Entry 3ZP5 (X-ray diffraction, 2.00 A resolution); this record covers chains A and C of the 3 polymer chains in the assembly.

== Chain A ==
Protein: Protein fev
Source organism: Homo sapiens
Notes: fragment: ets domain, residues 42-141
UniProt: Q99581 (FEV_HUMAN); numbering as in UniProt (aligned over 42-141)
Sequence (102 residues; row label = number of the first residue in the row):
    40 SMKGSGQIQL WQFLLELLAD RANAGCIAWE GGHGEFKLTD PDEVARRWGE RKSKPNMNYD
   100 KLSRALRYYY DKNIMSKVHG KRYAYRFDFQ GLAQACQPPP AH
Unresolved in the structure: 40-43, 136-141
Disulfide bonds: Cys135 forms a disulfide with the same residue of a neighbouring copy of this chain
Differences from the reference sequence: expression tag (40-41)
Swiss-Prot annotation at these positions:
  - DNA-binding region: Ile47 to Asp127 (ETS)
Reported in the primary citation:
  - binding site for the 10-nt DNA strand: Asp99, Ser102, Arg103, Arg106, Tyr124
  - binding site for the 10-nt DNA strand (chain C): Lys100, Arg103, Lys111
  - specificity-determining residues: Arg106
  - conformationally variable residues (order/disorder transition, side-chain flip): Asp99, Arg103, Arg106, Tyr107, Lys111
  - self-association interface (contacts with another copy of this molecule); pairs are residue here / residue on that copy: Asp59-His72 (hydrogen bond), Cys135-Cys135 (disulfide)

== Chain C ==
Molecule: 10-nt DNA strand
Sequence (10 nucleotides; numbered 1 to 10; the number before each row is that of its first residue):
     1 CACTTCCGGT

== Chain A / chain C interface ==
Residue-residue contacts (19; chain A residue first):
  Gln48(A) with DC3(C), hydrogen bond to the phosphate
  Leu49(A) with DC3(C), hydrogen bond to the phosphate
  Trp87(A) with DT4(C), hydrogen bond to the phosphate
  Lys91(A) with DC3(C), hydrogen bond to the phosphate; DT4(C), salt bridge to the phosphate
  Lys93(A) with DT4(C), phosphate contact; DT5(C), phosphate contact
  Met96(A) with DT4(C), phosphate contact; DT5(C), phosphate contact
  Asp99(A) with DC7(C), hydrogen bond to the base
  Lys100(A) with DT5(C), phosphate contact; DC6(C), salt bridge to the phosphate
  Arg103(A) with DT5(C), base contact
  Ala104(A) with DT4(C), phosphate contact
  Tyr107(A) with DA2(C), sugar contact; DC3(C), phosphate contact; DT4(C), base contact
  Tyr108(A) with DC3(C), hydrogen bond to the phosphate
  Lys111(A) with DA2(C), salt bridge to the phosphate
Other interface residues (no listed pair), chain A (16 interface residues in all): Ser44, Ile47, Asn95
Other interface residues (no listed pair), chain C (7 interface residues in all): DC1

== In short ==
Chain A and chain C form an interface of 16 and 7 residues respectively; the contacts include 6 hydrogen bonds
and 3 salt bridges. Among the polar pairs are Asp99(A)-DC7(C), Gln48(A)-DC3(C) and Leu49(A)-DC3(C). The paper
reports a binding site for the 10-nt DNA strand at Asp99(A), Ser102(A) and Arg103(A) among others; a binding
site for the 10-nt DNA strand (chain C) at Lys100(A), Arg103(A) and Lys111(A).
Here chain A is Protein fev (Homo sapiens) and chain C is a 10-nt DNA strand. Entry 3ZP5 (Crystal structure of
the DNA binding ETS domain of the human protein FEV in complex with ...) was determined by X-ray diffraction
together with 4BNC, 4UNO and 4UUV from the same study.
